PDB entry 4HJ7 | X-ray diffraction, 1.78 A resolution | chains A and B

Chain A:
Molecule: Protection of telomeres protein 1
Organism: Schizosaccharomyces pombe
Notes: fragment: Pot1pC, partial DNA binding domain, residues 198-339
Reference sequence: O13988 (POT1_SCHPO); residues 2-143 here correspond to UniProt positions 198-339 (UniProt number = residue number + 196)
Sequence (143 residues; row label = number of the first residue in the row):
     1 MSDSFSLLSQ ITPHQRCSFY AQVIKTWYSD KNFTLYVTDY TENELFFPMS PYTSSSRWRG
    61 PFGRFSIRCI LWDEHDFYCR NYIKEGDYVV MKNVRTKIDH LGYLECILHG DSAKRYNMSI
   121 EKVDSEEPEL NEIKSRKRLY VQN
Disordered / not traced: 1-3, 142-143
Construct notes: expression tag (1); engineered mutation Asp-3 (Val199 in O13988)

Chain B:
Molecule: 9-nt DNA strand
Sequence (9 nucleotides; numbered 1 to 9; the number before each row is that of its first residue):
     1 GGTTAGGGT

Interface between chain A and chain B:
Contacting residue pairs (41; chain A residue first):
  Lys-25(A) with DG6(B), base contact; DG7(B), hydrogen bond to the base; DG8(B), hydrogen bond to the base
  Trp-27(A) with DG7(B), stacking on the base; DG8(B), sugar contact; DT9(B), stacking on the base
  Tyr-28(A) with DT9(B), stacking on the base
  Tyr-36(A) with DA5(B), base contact; DG6(B), hydrogen bond to the base; DG7(B), base contact
  Phe-47(A) with DA5(B), stacking on the base
  Met-49(A) with DA5(B), phosphate contact; DG6(B), phosphate contact
  Thr-53(A) with DG6(B), hydrogen bond to the phosphate
  Ser-55(A) with DG6(B), phosphate contact; DG7(B), hydrogen bond to the phosphate
  Ser-56(A) with DG6(B), hydrogen bond to the phosphate; DG7(B), phosphate contact; DG8(B), base contact
  Arg-57(A) with DG8(B), hydrogen bond to the base
  Trp-58(A) with DG6(B), phosphate contact
  Arg-68(A) with DG2(B), base contact; DT3(B), hydrogen bond to the base; DT4(B), hydrogen bond to the base; DA5(B), base contact; DG6(B), base contact
  Ile-70(A) with DG2(B), base contact
  Trp-72(A) with DG1(B), stacking on the base; DG2(B), sugar contact
  Asp-73(A) with DG1(B), hydrogen bond to the base
  Lys-97(A) with DG2(B), hydrogen bond to the base
  Asp-99(A) with DT4(B), hydrogen bond to the base; DA5(B), hydrogen bond to the base
  His-100(A) with DT3(B), base contact; DT4(B), hydrogen bond to the base
  Leu-101(A) with DT4(B), base contact
  Tyr-103(A) with DA5(B), base contact
  Glu-105(A) with DG2(B), hydrogen bond to the base
  Ile-107(A) with DG2(B), base contact
  His-109(A) with DG1(B), hydrogen bond to the base
  Gly-110(A) with DG1(B), hydrogen bond to the base
Interface residues without a listed pair, chain A (25 interface residues in all): Thr-26

In short:
The interface between chain A and chain B involves 25 residues on one side and 9 on the other, with 17
hydrogen bonds and 5 aromatic stacking contacts. Among the polar pairs are Lys-25(A)/DG7(B), Lys-25(A)/DG8(B)
and Tyr-36(A)/DG6(B).
Chain A is Protection of telomeres protein 1 (Schizosaccharomyces pombe) and chain B is a 9-nt DNA strand; the
structure, Crystal Structure of Schizosaccharomyces pombe Pot1pC bound to ssDNA (GGTTAGGGT), was determined by
X-ray diffraction together with 4HID, 4HIK, 4HIM, 4HIO, 4HJ5, 4HJ8, 4HJ9 and 4HJA from the same study.
